PDB entry 7LHH | electron microscopy, 7.20 A resolution (low resolution: residue-level contacts below are approximate; hydrogen-bond / salt-bridge calls are withheld) | chains C and D of the 4 polymer chains in the assembly

Chain C:
Name: P fimbrial usher protein PapC
Source organism: Escherichia coli
UniProt: A0A773A954 (A0A773A954_ECOLX); residues 1-809 here correspond to UniProt positions 28-836 (UniProt number = residue number + 27)
Sequence (809 residues; row label = number of the first residue in the row):
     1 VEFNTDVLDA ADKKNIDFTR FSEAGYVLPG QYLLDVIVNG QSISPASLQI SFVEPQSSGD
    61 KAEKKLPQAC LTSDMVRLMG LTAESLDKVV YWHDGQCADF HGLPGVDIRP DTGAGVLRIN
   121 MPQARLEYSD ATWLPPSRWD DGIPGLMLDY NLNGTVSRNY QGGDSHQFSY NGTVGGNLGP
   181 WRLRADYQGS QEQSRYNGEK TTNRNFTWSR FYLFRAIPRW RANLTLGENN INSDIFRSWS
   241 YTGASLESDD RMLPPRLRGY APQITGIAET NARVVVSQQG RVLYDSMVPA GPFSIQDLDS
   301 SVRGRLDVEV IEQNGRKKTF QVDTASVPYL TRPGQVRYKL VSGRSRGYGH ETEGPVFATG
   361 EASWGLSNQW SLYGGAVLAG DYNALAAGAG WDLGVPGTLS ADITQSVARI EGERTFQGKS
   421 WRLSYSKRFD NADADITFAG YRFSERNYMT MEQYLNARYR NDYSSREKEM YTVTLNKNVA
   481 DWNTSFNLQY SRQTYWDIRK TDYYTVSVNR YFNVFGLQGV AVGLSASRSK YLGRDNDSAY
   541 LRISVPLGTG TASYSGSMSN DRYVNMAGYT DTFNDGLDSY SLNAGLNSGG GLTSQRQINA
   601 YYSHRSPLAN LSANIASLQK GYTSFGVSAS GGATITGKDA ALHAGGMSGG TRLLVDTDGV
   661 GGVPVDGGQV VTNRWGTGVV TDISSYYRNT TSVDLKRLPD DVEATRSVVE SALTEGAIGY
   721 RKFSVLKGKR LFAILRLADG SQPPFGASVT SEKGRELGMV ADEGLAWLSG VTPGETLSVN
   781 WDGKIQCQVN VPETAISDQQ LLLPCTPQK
Disordered / not traced: 645-646, 809
Differences from the reference sequence: conflict Arg125 (Trp152 in A0A773A954)

Chain D:
Name: Chaperone protein PapD
Source organism: Escherichia coli
UniProt: P15319 (PAPD_ECOLX); residues 1-218 here correspond to UniProt positions 22-239 (UniProt number = residue number + 21)
Sequence (218 residues; row label = number of the first residue in the row):
     1 AVSLDRTRAV FDGSEKSMTL DISNDNKQLP YLAQAWIENE NQEKIITGPV IATPPVQRLE
    61 PGAKSMVRLS TTPDISKLPQ DRESLFYFNL REIPPRSEKA NVLQIALQTK IKLFYRPAAI
   121 KTRPNEVWQD QLILNKVSGG YRIENPTPYY VTVIGLGGSE KQAEEGEFET VMLSPRSEQT
   181 VKSANYNTPY LSYINDYGGR PVLSFICNGS RCSVKKEK
Disordered / not traced: 216-218

Interface between chain C and chain D:
Contacting residue pairs (17):
  Glu2(C) - Arg96(D)
  Phe3(C) - Leu32(D)
  Phe3(C) - Arg96(D)
  Asn4(C) - Arg96(D)
  Val7(C) - Arg91(D)
  Asp9(C) - Trp36(D)
  Asp9(C) - Lys44(D)
  Arg730(C) - Thr71(D)
  Arg730(C) - Thr72(D)
  Phe732(C) - Thr72(D)
  Met759(C) - Pro55(D)
  Asp762(C) - Ile46(D)
  Glu763(C) - Thr47(D)
  Leu765(C) - Thr47(D)
  Trp767(C) - Thr53(D)
  Trp767(C) - Ser70(D)
  Asp798(C) - Pro73(D)
Also at the interface, not in a pair above, chain C (14 interface residues in all): Phe21
Also at the interface, not in a pair above, chain D (17 interface residues in all): Gln34, Ile51, Val56, Ile93
From the paper, about this interface:
  - interface residues, chain C: Phe732(C), Trp767(C)
  - interface residues, chain D: Ile46(D), Ile51(D), Pro73(D)

In short:
The interface between chain C and chain D involves 14 residues on one side and 17 on the other. From the
paper: interface residues Phe732(C), Trp767(C) and Ile46(D) among others.
Chain C is P fimbrial usher protein PapC and chain D is Chaperone protein PapD, both from Escherichia coli;
the structure, Cryo-EM structure of E. coli P pilus tip assembly intermediate PapC-PapD-PapK-PapG in the
second conformation, was determined by electron microscopy together with 7LHG and 7LHI from the same study.
